9BF6 - chains D and E of the 12 polymer chains in the assembly; structure by electron microscopy, 4.50 A resolution (low resolution: residue-level contacts below are approximate; hydrogen-bond / salt-bridge calls are withheld).

# Chain D
Molecule: PGT122 heavy chain
From: Homo sapiens
Notes: fragment: Fab
Sequence (132 residues; each row starts with the number of its first residue; a row labelled like 82A-82C holds insertion residues (82A, then the next letters in order)):
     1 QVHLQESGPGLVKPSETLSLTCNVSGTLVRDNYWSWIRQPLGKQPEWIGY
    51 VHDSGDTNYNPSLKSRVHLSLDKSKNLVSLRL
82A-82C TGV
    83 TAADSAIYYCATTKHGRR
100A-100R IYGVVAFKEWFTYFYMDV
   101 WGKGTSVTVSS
Disulfide bonds: Cys22-Cys92

# Chain E
Molecule: PGT122 light chain
From: Homo sapiens
Notes: fragment: Fab
Sequence (105 residues; row label = number of the first residue in the row; note: 1 number in that range is skipped by the numbering (no residue carries it; nothing is unmodelled there); a row labelled like 67A-67C holds insertion residues (67A, then the next letters in order)):
     8 TF
    11 VSVAPGQTARITCGEESLGSRSVIWYQQRPGQAPSLIIYNNNDRPSGIPD
    61 RFSGSPG
67A-67C STF
    68 GTTATLTITSVEAGDEADYYCHIWDSRR
95A-95C PTN
    96 WVFGEGTTLIVL
Disulfide bonds: Cys23-Cys88

# How chain D and chain E interact
Residue-residue contacts (33):
  Gln39(D) - Gln38(E)
  Lys43(D) - Tyr87(E)
  Gln44(D) - Tyr87(E)
  Gln44(D) - Gly99(E)
  Pro45(D) - Tyr87(E)
  Pro45(D) - Phe98(E)
  Glu46(D) - Trp96(E)
  Trp47(D) - His89(E)
  Trp47(D) - Trp91(E)
  Trp47(D) - Trp96(E)
  Gly49(D) - Trp96(E)
  Asn60(D) - Trp96(E)
  Pro61(D) - Trp96(E)
  Arg100(D) - Ser30(E)
  Arg100(D) - Arg31(E)
  Arg100(D) - Ser32(E)
  Arg100(D) - Asn51(E)
  Tyr100B(D) - Ser93(E)
  Phe100K(D) - Trp91(E)
  Phe100K(D) - Ser93(E)
  Thr100L(D) - Trp91(E)
  Tyr100M(D) - Asn50(E)
  Tyr100M(D) - Trp91(E)
  Phe100N(D) - Trp91(E)
  Tyr100O(D) - Tyr36(E)
  Tyr100O(D) - Leu46(E)
  Tyr100O(D) - Tyr49(E)
  Met100P(D) - Tyr36(E)
  Met100P(D) - Leu46(E)
  Trp101(D) - Tyr36(E)
  Trp101(D) - Pro44(E)
  Trp101(D) - Ser45(E)
  Gly102(D) - Ala43(E)
Also at the interface, not in a pair above, chain D (20 interface residues in all): Ile48
Also at the interface, not in a pair above, chain E (22 interface residues in all): Ile34, Asp92, Val97

# Overview
20 residues of chain D face 22 of chain E across their interface.
Here chain D is PGT122 heavy chain and chain E is PGT122 light chain, both from Homo sapiens. Entry 9BF6
(Cryo-EM structure of the HIV-1 WITO IDL Env trimer in complex with PGT122 Fab) was determined by electron
microscopy together with 9BER and 9BEW from the same study.
